PDB entry 6JMR | electron microscopy, 4.10 A resolution (low resolution: residue-level contacts below are approximate; hydrogen-bond / salt-bridge calls are withheld) | chains E and F of the 5 polymer chains in the assembly

[Chain E]
Protein: Antibody
Organism: Mus musculus
Notes: antibody fragment or engineered binder
Amino-acid sequence (220 residues; row label = number of the first residue in the row):
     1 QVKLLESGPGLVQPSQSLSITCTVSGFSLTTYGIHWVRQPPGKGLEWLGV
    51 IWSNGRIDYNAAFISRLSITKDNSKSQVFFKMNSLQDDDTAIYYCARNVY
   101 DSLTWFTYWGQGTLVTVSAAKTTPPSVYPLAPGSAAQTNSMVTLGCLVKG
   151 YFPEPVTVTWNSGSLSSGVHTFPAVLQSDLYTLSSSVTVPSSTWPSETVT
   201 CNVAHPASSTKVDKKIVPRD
Disordered / not traced: 135-139
Cystine bridges: Cys22-Cys95, Cys146-Cys201

[Chain F]
Protein: Antibody
Organism: Mus musculus
Notes: antibody fragment or engineered binder
Amino-acid sequence (218 residues; numbered 1 to 218; the number before each row is that of its first residue):
     1 DIQMTQSPSSLAVSVGEKVTMTCKSSQSLLYSSNQKNYLAWYQQKPGQSP
    51 KLLIFWASTRESGVPDRFTGSGSGTDFPLTISSVKAEDLAVYFCQQYTSY
   101 PTFGGGTKLEIKRADAAPTVSIFPPSSEQLTSGGASVVCFLNNFYPKDIN
   151 VKWKIDGSERQNGVLNSWTDQDSKDSTYSMSSTLTLTKDEYERHNSYTCE
   201 ATHKTSTSPIVKSFNRNE
Cystine bridges: Cys23-Cys94, Cys139-Cys199

[How chain E and chain F interact]
Pairs across the interface (65):
  Val37(E) with Phe103(F)
  Gln39(E) with Gln44(F)
  Leu45(E) with Phe93(F); Gln95(F); Phe103(F); Gly104(F)
  Glu46(E) with Phe103(F)
  Trp47(E) with Tyr100(F); Thr102(F); Phe103(F)
  Val50(E) with Tyr100(F)
  Trp52(E) with Tyr100(F)
  Asp58(E) with Tyr100(F)
  Ser102(E) with Trp56(F)
  Leu103(E) with Tyr97(F); Tyr100(F); Thr102(F)
  Thr104(E) with Leu52(F); Trp56(F); Tyr97(F)
  Trp105(E) with Tyr42(F); Leu52(F); Gln95(F); Gln96(F); Thr102(F); Phe103(F)
  Phe106(E) with Leu52(F)
  Tyr108(E) with Tyr42(F); Pro50(F); Gln95(F)
  Trp109(E) with Ser49(F)
  Gly110(E) with Gln48(F); Ser49(F)
  Gln111(E) with Ser49(F)
  Val127(E) with Glu128(F)
  Tyr128(E) with Glu128(F); Gln129(F)
  Pro129(E) with Glu128(F)
  Leu130(E) with Phe123(F); Pro124(F)
  Ala131(E) with Phe123(F)
  Pro132(E) with Phe123(F)
  Thr143(E) with Ser121(F); Phe123(F); Asn142(F)
  Leu144(E) with Phe123(F)
  Gly145(E) with Phe123(F); Phe140(F)
  His170(E) with Asn143(F); Ser179(F)
  Thr171(E) with Thr169(F)
  Phe172(E) with Phe140(F); Thr169(F); Ser179(F); Met180(F); Ser181(F)
  Pro173(E) with Ser167(F); Trp168(F)
  Val175(E) with Leu165(F); Ser167(F)
  Gln177(E) with Leu165(F)
  Ser184(E) with Phe140(F); Ser181(F)
  Ser186(E) with Phe140(F); Asn142(F)
Interface residues without a listed pair, chain E (42 interface residues in all): His35, Asn60, Tyr94, Gly112, Gly133, Ser134, Thr188, Arg219
Interface residues without a listed pair, chain F (41 interface residues in all): Lys51, Phe55, Pro101, Pro125, Ser126, Ser132, Val138, Asn166, Thr177, Thr185, Glu218

[In short]
Chain E and chain F form an interface of 42 and 41 residues respectively.
Chain E is Antibody and chain F is Antibody, both from Mus musculus; the structure, CD98hc extracellular
domain bound to HBJ127 Fab and MEM-108 Fab, was determined by electron microscopy.
